Entry 1JSZ (X-ray diffraction, 1.93 A resolution); this record covers chain A.

# Chain A
Name: VP39
Organism: Vaccinia virus
Notes: EC 2.7.7.19
UniProt: P07617 (PAP2_VACCV); residue numbers follow UniProt; this construct covers 1-307
Chain sequence (307 residues; row label = number of the first residue in the row):
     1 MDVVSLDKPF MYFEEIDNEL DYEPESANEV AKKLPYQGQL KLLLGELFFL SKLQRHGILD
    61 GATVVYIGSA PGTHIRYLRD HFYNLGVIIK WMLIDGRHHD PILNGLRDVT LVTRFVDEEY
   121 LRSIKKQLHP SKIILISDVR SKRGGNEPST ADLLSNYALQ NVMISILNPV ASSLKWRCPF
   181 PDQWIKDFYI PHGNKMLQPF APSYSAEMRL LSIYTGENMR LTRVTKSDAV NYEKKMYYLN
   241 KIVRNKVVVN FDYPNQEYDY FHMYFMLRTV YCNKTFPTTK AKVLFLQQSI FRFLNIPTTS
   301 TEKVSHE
Disordered / not traced: 142-147, 298-307
UniProt features mapped onto this chain:
  - active site: Lys-175 (For methyltransferase activity)
  - binding site (mRNA): Tyr-22, Arg-177 to Phe-180, Asp-182, Ser-205 to Glu-207, Glu-233
  - binding site (S-adenosyl-L-methionine): Gln-39, Tyr-66, Gly-68, Gly-72, Asp-95, Arg-97, Val-116, Asp-138
  - mutagenesis: His-56 (H56R: Complete loss of poly(A) polymerase stimulatory activity; when associated with S-58), Ile-58 (I58S: Complete loss of poly(A) polymerase stimulatory activity; when associated with R-56), Gly-96 (G96D: Complete loss of elongation factor activity), Lys-175 (K175R: Complete loss of methyltransferase activity)
Residues lining bound ligands:
  - 7,9-dimethylguanine (NDM): Tyr-22, Phe-180, Asp-182, Tyr-204, Glu-233
  - S-adenosylhomocysteine (SAH): Gln-39, Leu-42, Tyr-66, Ile-67, Gly-68, Ser-69, Ala-70, Pro-71, Gly-72, His-74, Ile-75, Ile-94, Asp-95, Gly-96, Arg-97, Arg-114, Phe-115, Val-116, Asp-138, Val-139, Arg-140, Leu-159

# Summary
Ligands of chain A: S-adenosylhomocysteine and 7,9-dimethylguanine. Curated annotation (UniProt) lists
active-site residue Lys-175, 10 mRNA-binding residues, 8 S-adenosyl-L-methionine-binding residues and 4
mutagenesis sites.
Chain A is VP39 (Vaccinia virus); the structure, Crystal Structure Analysis of N7,9-dimethylguanine-VP39
complex, was determined by X-ray diffraction, deposited together with 1JTE and 1JTF.
